Entry 7PRC (X-ray diffraction, 2.65 A resolution); this record covers chains C and H of the 4 polymer chains in the assembly.

Chain C:
Molecule: Photosynthetic reaction center
From: Blastochloris viridis
Reference sequence: P07173 (CYCR_RHOVI); residues 1-336 here correspond to UniProt positions 21-356 (UniProt number = residue number + 20)
Sequence (336 residues; each row starts with the number of its first residue):
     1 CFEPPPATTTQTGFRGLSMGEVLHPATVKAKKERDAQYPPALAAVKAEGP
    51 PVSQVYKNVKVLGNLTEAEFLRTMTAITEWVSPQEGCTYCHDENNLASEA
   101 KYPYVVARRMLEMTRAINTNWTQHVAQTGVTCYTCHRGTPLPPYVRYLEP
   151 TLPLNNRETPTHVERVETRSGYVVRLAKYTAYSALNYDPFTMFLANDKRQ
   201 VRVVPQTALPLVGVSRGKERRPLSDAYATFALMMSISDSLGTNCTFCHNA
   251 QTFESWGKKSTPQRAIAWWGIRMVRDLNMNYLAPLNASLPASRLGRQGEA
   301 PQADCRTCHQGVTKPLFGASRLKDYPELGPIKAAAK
Not modelled in the structure: 333-336
Glycans and other covalent adducts: heme (HEM) linked to C87, C90, C132, C135, C244, C247, C305, C308
Bound ions: heme Fe (4 sites), coordinated by M74, H91, M110, H124, H136, M233, H248, H309
Small-molecule neighbours:
  - heme (HEM), molecule 1: Y56, K57, N58, V59, K60, V61, L62, F70, L71, M74, T75, I77, T78, S82, G86, H91, L96, A97, P103, Y104, A107, R108
  - heme (HEM), molecule 2: I77, V81, Y89, Y102, P103, V106, A107, M110, L111, M113, T114, V130, T131, H136, P140, L141, P142, V145, L282, L289, R293, P301, Q302, T307, L328
  - heme (HEM), molecule 3: I117, H124, V125, A126, T128, G129, V130, T134, L194, I236, L240, F246, Q263, I266, A267, G270, I271, M273, V274, D304, H309, T313, K314, P315, G318
  - heme (HEM), molecule 4: V201, R202, V203, V204, Q206, T229, F230, M233, M234, I236, S237, L240, T242, N243, F246, H248, F253, E254, W256, Q263, R264, A267, W268, I271, R272
UniProt features mapped onto this chain:
  - binding site (heme): M74, C87, C90, H91, M110, H124, C132, C135, H136, M233, C244, C247, H248, C305, C308, H309
  - site: C1 (Not N-palmitoylated)
  - lipidation: C1 (S-diacylglycerol cysteine)

Chain H:
Molecule: Photosynthetic reaction center
From: Blastochloris viridis
Reference sequence: P06008 (RCEH_RHOVI); residue numbers follow UniProt; this construct covers 2-258
Sequence (258 residues; numbered 1 to 258; the number before each row is that of its first residue):
     1 MYHGALAQHLDIAQLVWYAQWLVIWTVVLLYLRREDRREGYPLVEPLGLV
    51 KLAPEDGQVYELPYPKTFVLPHGGTVTVPRRRPETRELKLAQTDGFEGAP
   101 LQPTGNPLVDAVGPASYAERAEVVDATVDGKAKIVPLRVATDFSIAEGDV
   151 DPRGLPVVAADGVEAGTVTDLWVDRSEHYFRYLELSVAGSARTALIPLGF
   201 CDVKKDKIVVTSILSEQFANVPRLQSRDQITLREEDKVSAYYAGGLLYAT
   251 PERAESLL
Modified positions: M1 (n-formylmethionine; FME)

How chain C and chain H interact:
Contacting residue pairs - 14 pairs, chain C then chain H:
  T207(C) - Y2(H)
  L209(C) - Y2(H)
  L209(C) - H3(H)
  L209(C) - A5(H)
  P210(C) - M1(H)
  P210(C) - Y2(H)
  P210(C) - H3(H)  hydrogen bond (backbone-backbone)
  L211(C) - M1(H)
  L211(C) - Y2(H)
  V212(C) - M1(H)  hydrogen bond (backbone-backbone)
  V212(C) - Y2(H)
  V212(C) - H3(H)
  S215(C) - H3(H)
  R216(C) - H3(H)  hydrogen bond
Interface residues without a listed pair, chain C (8 interface residues in all): G213
Interface residues without a listed pair, chain H (6 interface residues in all): G4, D11

Overview:
8 residues of chain C and 6 residues of chain H are in contact; the contacts include 3 hydrogen bonds. Among
the polar pairs are R216(C)-H3(H), P210(C)-H3(H) and V212(C)-M1(H). Heme is covalently linked to C87(C),
C135(C), C244(C) and C305(C).
Here chain C is Photosynthetic reaction center and chain H is Photosynthetic reaction center, both from
Blastochloris viridis. Entry 7PRC (Photosynthetic reaction center from rhodopseudomonas viridis (dg-420315
(triazine) complex)) was determined by X-ray diffraction (same publication as 5PRC and 6PRC).
